Entry 7XWX (X-ray diffraction, 3.00 A resolution); this record covers chains A and E.

== Chain A (and E) ==
Molecule: Nucleoprotein
From: Severe acute respiratory syndrome coronavirus 2
Notes: fragment: C-terminal domain; chain E of this document is another copy of the same molecule, construct and numbering; everything in this record applies to it too
UniProtKB: P0DTC9 (NCAP_SARS2); residue numbers follow UniProt; this construct covers 269-367
Sequence (100 residues; row label = number of the first residue in the row):
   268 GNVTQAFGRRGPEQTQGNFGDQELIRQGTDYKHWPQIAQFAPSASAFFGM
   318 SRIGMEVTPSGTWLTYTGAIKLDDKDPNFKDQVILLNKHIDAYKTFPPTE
Disordered / not traced: 268 (chain E: 268-272, 365-367)
Differences from the reference sequence: expression tag (268)
Reported in the primary citation:
  - self-association interface (contacts with another copy of this molecule); pairs are residue here / residue on that copy: N285-I320 (hydrogen bond), Y333-G335 (hydrogen bond), T296, W301, A305, A311

== Chain A / chain E interface ==
Residue-residue contacts (95):
  F274(A) with S312(E); A313(E), hydrophobic; G316(E); M317(E), hydrophobic
  R277(A) with F315(E); G316(E), hydrogen bond (side chain-backbone)
  G278(A) with R319(E), hydrogen bond (backbone-side chain)
  P279(A) with R319(E)
  E280(A) with R319(E), hydrogen bond (backbone-side chain)
  Q281(A) with R319(E)
  Q283(A) with R319(E), hydrogen bond (backbone-side chain)
  G284(A) with G316(E); M317(E); S318(E)
  N285(A) with S318(E); R319(E); I320(E), hydrogen bond (side chain-backbone)
  F286(A) with F315(E); I320(E), hydrophobic
  T296(A) with S312(E)
  W301(A) with A311(E); S312(E)
  I304(A) with F315(E)
  A305(A) with A311(E), hydrophobic
  A308(A) with A311(E), hydrophobic; F314(E), hydrophobic; F315(E)
  P309(A) with F314(E)
  A311(A) with W301(E); A305(E), hydrophobic; A308(E), hydrophobic
  S312(A) with T296(E); W301(E)
  A313(A) with F274(E), hydrophobic
  F314(A) with A308(E), hydrophobic; P309(E)
  F315(A) with F286(E); I304(E); F307(E), hydrophobic; A308(E)
  G316(A) with F274(E); R277(E), hydrogen bond (backbone-side chain); G284(E)
  M317(A) with G284(E); Y333(E)
  S318(A) with G284(E); N285(E); Y333(E), hydrogen bond
  R319(A) with G278(E), hydrogen bond (side chain-backbone); P279(E), hydrogen bond (side chain-backbone); E280(E), hydrogen bond (side chain-backbone); Q281(E); Q283(E); N285(E)
  I320(A) with N285(E), hydrogen bond (backbone-side chain); F286(E), hydrophobic; I357(E)
  G321(A) with I357(E)
  M322(A) with V350(E); L353(E), hydrophobic; N354(E); I357(E), hydrophobic
  T329(A) with K338(E); L339(E), hydrogen bond (backbone-backbone)
  W330(A) with A336(E); I337(E); K338(E)
  L331(A) with A336(E); I337(E), hydrogen bond (backbone-backbone); L339(E), hydrophobic
  T332(A) with G335(E)
  Y333(A) with S318(E), hydrogen bond; Y333(E), hydrophobic; T334(E); G335(E), hydrogen bond (backbone-backbone); A336(E)
  T334(A) with Y333(E); T334(E), hydrogen bond
  G335(A) with T332(E); Y333(E), hydrogen bond (backbone-backbone)
  A336(A) with W330(E); L331(E); Y333(E)
  I337(A) with W330(E); L331(E), hydrogen bond (backbone-backbone)
  K338(A) with S327(E), hydrogen bond (side chain-backbone); G328(E); T329(E); W330(E)
  L339(A) with T329(E), hydrogen bond (backbone-backbone)
  F346(A) with T329(E)
  V350(A) with M322(E)
  N354(A) with M322(E)
  I357(A) with I320(E); G321(E)
Interface residues without a listed pair, chain A (48 interface residues in all): F307, S327, D341, L353, D358
Interface residues without a listed pair, chain E (47 interface residues in all): F346

== Overview ==
48 residues of chain A face 47 of chain E across their interface; the contacts include 20 hydrogen bonds.
Among the polar pairs are R277(A)-G316(E), G278(A)-R319(E) and E280(A)-R319(E). The paper reports a
self-association interface involving N285(A), T296(A) and W301(A) among others.
Both chains are Nucleoprotein (Severe acute respiratory syndrome coronavirus 2). Entry 7XWX (Crystal structure
of SARS-CoV-2 N-CTD) was determined by X-ray diffraction together with 7XWZ and 7XX1 from the same study.
